8BH1 - chains A and D of the 5 polymer chains in the assembly; structure by electron microscopy, 3.80 A resolution.

# Chain A
Name: Probable peptidoglycan glycosyltransferase FtsW
Source organism: Pseudomonas aeruginosa PAO1
Notes: EC 2.4.1.129
UniProtKB: Q9HW00 (Q9HW00_PSEAE); residues 1-399 here = UniProt positions 1-399
Sequence (443 residues; each row starts with the number of its first residue; numbers below 1 keep their minus sign (Met-43 is residue -43)):
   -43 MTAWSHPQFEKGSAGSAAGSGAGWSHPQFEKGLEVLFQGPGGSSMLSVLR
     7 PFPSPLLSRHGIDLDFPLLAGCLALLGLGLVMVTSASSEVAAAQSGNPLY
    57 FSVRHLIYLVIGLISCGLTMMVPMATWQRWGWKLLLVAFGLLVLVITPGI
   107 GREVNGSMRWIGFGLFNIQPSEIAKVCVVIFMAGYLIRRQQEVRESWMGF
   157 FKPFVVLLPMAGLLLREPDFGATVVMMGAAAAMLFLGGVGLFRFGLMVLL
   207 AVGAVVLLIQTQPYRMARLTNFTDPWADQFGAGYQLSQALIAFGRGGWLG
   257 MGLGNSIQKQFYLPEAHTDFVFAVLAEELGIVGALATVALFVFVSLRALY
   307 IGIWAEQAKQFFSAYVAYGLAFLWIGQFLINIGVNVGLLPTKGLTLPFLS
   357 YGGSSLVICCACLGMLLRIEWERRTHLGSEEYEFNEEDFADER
Unresolved in the structure: -43 to 19, 148-151, 220-232, 385-399
Construct notes: initiating methionine (-43); expression tag (-42 to 0)
Reported in the primary citation:
  - catalytic residues: Asp275 (proposed by the authors, not directly observed)

# Chain D
Name: Cell division protein FtsL
Source organism: Pseudomonas aeruginosa PAO1
UniProtKB: Q9HVZ6 (FTSL_PSEAE); residues 1-97 here = UniProt positions 1-97
Sequence (97 residues; numbered 1 to 97; the number before each row is that of its first residue):
     1 MSRLFVKRLPTGSFLMLLLYIGLLLSAIAVAYSTYWNRQLLNSLYSELSV
    51 RDKAQAEWGRLILEQSTWTAHSRIESLAVEQLRMRVPDPAEVRMVAP
Unresolved in the structure: 1-11, 97

# How chain A and chain D interact
Residue-residue contacts (15):
  Leu29(A) - Tyr20(D)  hydrogen bond (backbone-side chain)
  Ala30(A) - Tyr20(D)  hydrogen bond (backbone-side chain)
  Gly33(A) - Tyr20(D)  hydrogen bond (backbone-side chain)
  Gly33(A) - Leu24(D)
  Val37(A) - Ala27(D)  hydrophobic
  Thr40(A) - Ile28(D)
  Ser41(A) - Ala31(D)
  Ala48(A) - Tyr35(D)
  Pro54(A) - Tyr35(D)
  Leu55(A) - Tyr32(D)  hydrophobic
  Leu259(A) - Val30(D)  hydrophobic
  Leu259(A) - Ala31(D)
  Gly260(A) - Thr34(D)
  Gly260(A) - Arg38(D)
  Gln266(A) - Arg38(D)
Other interface residues (no listed pair), chain A (15 interface residues in all): Leu34, Ser44, Asn261
Interface features reported in the paper:
  - specific contacts: Met257(A)-Arg38(D)

# Summary
15 residues of chain A and 10 residues of chain D are in contact; the contacts include 3 hydrogen bonds. Among
the polar pairs are Leu29(A)-Tyr20(D), Ala30(A)-Tyr20(D) and Gly33(A)-Tyr20(D). The authors report a contact
between Met257(A) and Arg38(D). From the paper: the catalytic residue Asp275(A).
Chain A is Probable peptidoglycan glycosyltransferase FtsW and chain D is Cell division protein FtsL, both
from Pseudomonas aeruginosa PAO1; the structure, Core divisome complex FtsWIQBL from Pseudomonas aeruginosa,
was determined by electron microscopy.
